PDB entry 8K7T | electron microscopy, 3.71 A resolution | chains G and H of the 6 polymer chains in the assembly

# Chain G (and H)
Name: High affinity immunoglobulin epsilon receptor subunit gamma
Organism: Mus musculus
Notes: chain H of this document is another copy of the same molecule, construct and numbering; everything in this record applies to it too
Reference sequence: P20491 (FCERG_MOUSE); residues 1-86 here = UniProt positions 1-86
Chain sequence (104 residues; each row starts with the number of its first residue):
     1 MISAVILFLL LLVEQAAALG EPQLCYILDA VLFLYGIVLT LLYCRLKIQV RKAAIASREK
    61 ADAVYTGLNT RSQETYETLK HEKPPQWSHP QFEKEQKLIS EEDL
Unresolved in the structure: 1-21, 59-104 (chain H: 1-19, 63-104)
Differences from the reference sequence: expression tag (87-104)
Curated features (UniProtKB/Swiss-Prot):
  - modified residue: Y65 (Phosphotyrosine), Y76 (Phosphotyrosine), T78 (Phosphothreonine)
  - mutagenesis: D29 (D29A: Increases IL3-induced production of IL4 by basophils), L39 (L39A: Impairs interaction with CSF2RB. Impairs IL3-induced production of IL4 by basophils), Y65 to Q86 (Impairs IgE-induced mast cell activation in the presence of antigen; Impairs IgE-induced mast cell survival in the absence of antigen), Y65 (Y65P: Impairs IgE-induced mast cell activation in the presence of antigen; Impairs IgE-induced mast cell survival in the absence of antigen; when associated with P-76 ...), Y76 (Y76P: Impairs IgE-induced mast cell activation in the presence of antigen; Impairs IgE-induced mast cell survival in the absence of antigen; when associated with P-65 ...)

# Chain G / chain H interface
Contacting residue pairs (13):
  C25(G) - C25(H)  disulfide
  Y26(G) - L24(H)
  Y26(G) - L28(H)  hydrophobic
  D29(G) - L28(H)
  D29(G) - L32(H)
  F33(G) - L32(H)  hydrophobic
  L39(G) - Y43(H)  hydrogen bond (backbone-side chain)
  T40(G) - Y35(H)  hydrogen bond
  T40(G) - L39(H)
  Y43(G) - L42(H)
  Y43(G) - Y43(H)
  Y43(G) - L46(H)  hydrophobic
  L46(G) - L46(H)  hydrophobic
Interface residues without a listed pair, chain G (10 interface residues in all): P22, L32
Interface residues without a listed pair, chain H (10 interface residues in all): E21
Cross-chain cystine bridges: C25(G)-C25(H)

# In short
The chain G/chain H interface involves 10 residues from each chain, with 1 disulfide bond and 2 hydrogen
bonds. Polar contacts include L39(G)-Y43(H) and T40(G)-Y35(H). UniProt lists 4 mutagenesis sites on chain G.
Chain G and chain H are both High affinity immunoglobulin epsilon receptor subunit gamma (Mus musculus); the
structure, Mouse Fc epsilon RI in complex with mIgE Fc, was determined by electron microscopy, deposited
together with 8K7R, 8K7S and 8YRJ.
